Entry 8FW5 (electron microscopy, 3.08 A resolution); this record covers chains A and B of the 9 polymer chains in the assembly.

Chain A:
Protein: GATOR complex protein DEPDC5
Organism: Homo sapiens
UniProtKB: O75140 (DEPD5_HUMAN); residues 1-1603 here = UniProt positions 1-1603
Sequence (1603 residues; numbered 1 to 1603; the number before each row is that of its first residue):
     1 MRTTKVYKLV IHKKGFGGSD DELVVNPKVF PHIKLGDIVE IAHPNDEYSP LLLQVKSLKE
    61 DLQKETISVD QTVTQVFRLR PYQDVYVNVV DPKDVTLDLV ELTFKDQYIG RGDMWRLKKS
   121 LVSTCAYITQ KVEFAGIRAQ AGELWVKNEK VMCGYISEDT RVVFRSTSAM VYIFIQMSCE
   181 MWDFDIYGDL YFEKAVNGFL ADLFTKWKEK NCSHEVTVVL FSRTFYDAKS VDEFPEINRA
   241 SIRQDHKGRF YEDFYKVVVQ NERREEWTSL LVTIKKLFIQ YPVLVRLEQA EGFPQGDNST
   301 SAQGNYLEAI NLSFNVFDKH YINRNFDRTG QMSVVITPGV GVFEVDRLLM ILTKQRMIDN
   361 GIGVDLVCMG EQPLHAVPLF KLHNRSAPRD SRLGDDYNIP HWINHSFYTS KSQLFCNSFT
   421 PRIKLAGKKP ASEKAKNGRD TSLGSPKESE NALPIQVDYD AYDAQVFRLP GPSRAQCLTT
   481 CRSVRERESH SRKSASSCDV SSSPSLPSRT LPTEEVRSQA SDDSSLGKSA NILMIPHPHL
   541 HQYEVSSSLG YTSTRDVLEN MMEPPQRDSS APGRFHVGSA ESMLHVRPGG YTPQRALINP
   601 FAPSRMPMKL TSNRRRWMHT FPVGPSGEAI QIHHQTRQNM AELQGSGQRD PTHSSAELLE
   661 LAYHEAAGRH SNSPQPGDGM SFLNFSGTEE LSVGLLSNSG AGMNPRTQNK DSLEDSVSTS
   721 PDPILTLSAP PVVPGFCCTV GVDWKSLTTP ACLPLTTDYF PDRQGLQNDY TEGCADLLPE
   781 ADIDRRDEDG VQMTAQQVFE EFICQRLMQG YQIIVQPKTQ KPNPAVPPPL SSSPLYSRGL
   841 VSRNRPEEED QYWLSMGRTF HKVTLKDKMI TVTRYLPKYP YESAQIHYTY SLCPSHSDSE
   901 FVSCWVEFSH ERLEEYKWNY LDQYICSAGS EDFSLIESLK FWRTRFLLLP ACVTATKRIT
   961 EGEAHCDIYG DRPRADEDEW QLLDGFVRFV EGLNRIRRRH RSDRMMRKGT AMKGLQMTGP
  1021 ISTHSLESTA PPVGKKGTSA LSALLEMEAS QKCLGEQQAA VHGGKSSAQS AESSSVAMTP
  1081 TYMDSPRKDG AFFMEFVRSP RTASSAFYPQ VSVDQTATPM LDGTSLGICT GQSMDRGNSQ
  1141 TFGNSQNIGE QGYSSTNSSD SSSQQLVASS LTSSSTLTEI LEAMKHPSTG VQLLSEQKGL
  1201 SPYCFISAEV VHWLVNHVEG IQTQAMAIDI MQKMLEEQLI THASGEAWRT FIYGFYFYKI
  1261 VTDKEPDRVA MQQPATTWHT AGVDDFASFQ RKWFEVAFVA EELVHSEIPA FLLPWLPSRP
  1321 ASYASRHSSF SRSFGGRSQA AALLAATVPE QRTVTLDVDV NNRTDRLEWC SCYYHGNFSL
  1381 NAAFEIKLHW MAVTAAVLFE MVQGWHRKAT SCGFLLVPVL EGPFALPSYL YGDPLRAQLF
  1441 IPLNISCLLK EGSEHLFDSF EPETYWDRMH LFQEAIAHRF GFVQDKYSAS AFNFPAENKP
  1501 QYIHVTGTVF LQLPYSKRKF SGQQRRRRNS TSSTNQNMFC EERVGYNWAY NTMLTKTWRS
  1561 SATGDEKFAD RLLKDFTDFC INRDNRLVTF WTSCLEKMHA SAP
Disordered / not traced: 1-5, 386-394, 428-457, 471-627, 642-657, 675-730, 816-849, 999-1176, 1262-1285, 1319-1346, 1516-1541, 1600-1603
Construct notes: conflict Pro674 (Arg in O75140); engineered mutation Ala775 (Tyr in O75140)
Swiss-Prot annotation at these positions:
  - modified residue (Phosphoserine): Ser505, Ser1002, Ser1530
  - natural variant: Val90 (V90I: In FFEVF1), His214 (H214D: In FFEVF1; uncertain significance), Val272 (V272L: In FFEVF1), Thr337 (T337R: In DEE111), Ala452 (A452V: In FFEVF1), Arg485 (R485Q: In FFEVF1), Gln542 (Q542P: In FFEVF1; uncertain significance), Arg806 (R806C: In DEE111), Thr864 (T864M: In FFEVF1), Lys1065 (K1065R: In FFEVF1; uncertain significance), Ser1073 (S1073R: In FFEVF1), Thr1081 (T1081P: In FFEVF1; uncertain significance), 4 further natural variant entries in UniProt
  - mutagenesis: Asp185 to Asp189 (In mutant AB; abolished interaction with NPRL2 and NPRL3; when associated with 371-G--G-375), Glu371 to His375 (In mutant AB; abolished interaction with NPRL2 and NPRL3; when associated with 185-G--G-189), Lys447 (K447R: No effect on ubiquitination. Loss of interaction with KLHL22 and ubiquitination; when associated with R-710, R-1065, R-1088 and R-1574), Lys710 (K710R: No effect on ubiquitination. Loss of interaction with KLHL22 and ubiquitination; when associated with R-447, R-1065, R-1088 and R-1574), Ser1002 (S1002A: Abolished phosphorylation by PIM1; when associated with A-1530), Lys1065 (K1065R: No effect on ubiquitination. Loss of interaction with KLHL22 and ubiquitination; when associated with R-447, R-710, R-1088 and R-1574), Lys1088 (K1088R: No effect on ubiquitination. Loss of interaction with KLHL22 and ubiquitination; when associated with R-447, R-710, R-1065 and R-1574), Ser1188 (S1188A: No effect on interaction with KLHL22), Thr1189 (T1189A: No effect on interaction with KLHL22), Ser1195 (S1195A: No effect on interaction with KLHL22), Ser1201 (S1201A: No effect on interaction with KLHL22), Tyr1203 (Y1203A: No effect on interaction with KLHL22), 9 further mutagenesis entries in UniProt

Chain B:
Protein: GATOR complex protein NPRL2
Organism: Homo sapiens
UniProtKB: Q8WTW4 (NPRL2_HUMAN); numbering as in UniProt (aligned over 1-380)
Sequence (401 residues; row label = number of the first residue in the row; numbers below 1 keep their minus sign (Met-20 is residue -20)):
   -20 MGYPYDVPDY ADLNGGGGGS TMGSGCRIEC IFFSEFHPTL GPKITYQVPE DFISRELFDT
    40 VQVYIITKPE LQNKLITVTA MEKKLIGCPV CIEHKKYSRN ALLFNLGFVC DAQAKTCALE
   100 PIVKKLAGYL TTLELESSFV SMEESKQKLV PIMTILLEEL NASGRCTLPI DESNTIHLKV
   160 IEQRPDPPVA QEYDVPVFTK DKEDFFNSQW DLTTQQILPY IDGFRHIQKI SAEADVELNL
   220 VRIAIQNLLY YGVVTLVSIL QYSNVYCPTP KVQDLVDDKS LQEACLSYVT KQGHKRASLR
   280 DVFQLYCSLS PGTTVRDLIG RHPQQLQHVD ERKLIQFGLM KNLIRRLQKY PVRVTREEQS
   340 HPARLYTGCH SYDEICCKTG MSYHELDERL ENDPNIIICW K
Disordered / not traced: -20 to 5, 331-343
Construct notes: expression tag (-20 to 0)
Swiss-Prot annotation at these positions:
  - binding site (GDP): Arg78
  - site: Ser124 (Arginine finger)
  - modified residue: Arg78 (Asymmetric dimethylarginine)
  - cross-link (Glycyl lysine isopeptide (Lys-Gly)): Lys158 (interchain with G-Cter in ubiquitin), Lys357 (interchain with G-Cter in ubiquitin)
  - natural variant: Leu105 (L105P: In FFEVF2), Thr110 (T110S: In FFEVF2; uncertain significance), Pro198 (P198H: In FFEVF2; uncertain significance), Asp214 (D214H: In FFEVF2; uncertain significance)
  - mutagenesis: Pro17 to Pro21 (In RL1 mutant; abolished ability of the GATOR1 complex to inhibit mTORC1 signaling), Gly20 (G20S: Abolished GTPase activating protein activity toward RagA/RRAGA), Arg78 (R78A: Abolished GTPase activating protein activity toward RagA/RRAGA), Ser117 to Met121 (In RL2 mutant; does not affect ability of the GATOR1 complex to inhibit mTORC1 signaling), Lys158 (K158R: Decreased ubiquitination by the GATOR2 complex), Arg279 (R279A: Does not affect the GTPase activating protein activity of the GATOR1 complex), Arg295 (R295A: Does not affect the GTPase activating protein activity of the GATOR1 complex), Arg300 (R300A: Does not affect the GTPase activating protein activity of the GATOR1 complex), Arg311 (R311A: Does not affect the GTPase activating protein activity of the GATOR1 complex), Arg324 (R324A: Does not affect the GTPase activating protein activity of the GATOR1 complex), Lys328 (K328R: Does not affect ubiquitination by the GATOR2 complex), Arg343 (R343A: Does not affect the GTPase activating protein activity of the GATOR1 complex), 2 further mutagenesis entries in UniProt

How chain A and chain B interact:
Residue-residue contacts (114; chain A residue first):
  Phe184(A) with Arg144(B); His156(B); Lys158(B)
  Asp185(A) with Ile160(B)
  Ile186(A) with Tyr230(B)
  Gly188(A) with Lys104(B), hydrogen bond (backbone-side chain)
  Asp189(A) with Lys104(B)
  Leu190(A) with Lys104(B); His156(B)
  Glu193(A) with Lys104(B), salt bridge; Tyr108(B), hydrogen bond; Thr154(B); His156(B)
  Val272(A) with Glu115(B); Ser152(B)
  Lys275(A) with Glu115(B), salt bridge; Ser152(B)
  Lys276(A) with Glu151(B); Ser152(B)
  Ile279(A) with Glu151(B); Thr154(B)
  Val342(A) with Leu191(B), hydrophobic
  Pro373(A) with Asp190(B)
  Leu374(A) with Thr192(B), hydrogen bond (backbone-side chain); Leu219(B); Ile222(B), hydrophobic
  His375(A) with Thr192(B)
  Leu379(A) with Leu191(B), hydrophobic
  Gln413(A) with Leu54(B)
  Phe415(A) with Gln162(B); Arg163(B); Asp165(B); Tyr229(B)
  Cys416(A) with Asp165(B), hydrogen bond (backbone-side chain); Pro166(B)
  Ser418(A) with Asn226(B); Tyr229(B); Tyr230(B)
  Phe419(A) with Asp190(B); Asn226(B)
  Thr420(A) with Asp190(B); Thr193(B); Asn226(B); Tyr230(B), hydrogen bond (backbone-side chain)
  Pro421(A) with Trp189(B); Asp190(B)
  Arg422(A) with Arg163(B); Lys179(B); Tyr230(B)
  Ile423(A) with Phe184(B); Phe185(B), hydrophobic; Gln188(B); Trp189(B), hydrophobic
  Leu425(A) with Asp183(B); Phe184(B); Phe185(B), hydrophobic
  Tyr459(A) with Tyr241(B), hydrophobic; Arg295(B); Ile298(B)
  Tyr462(A) with Leu239(B); Tyr241(B), hydrophobic; Arg311(B), hydrogen bond
  Asp463(A) with Gln240(B); Ser242(B), hydrogen bond
  Gln465(A) with Lys208(B), hydrogen bond (backbone-side chain)
  Val466(A) with His205(B); Lys208(B); Ile238(B), hydrophobic
  Phe467(A) with His205(B); Ile238(B), hydrophobic; Cys355(B), hydrophobic; Met360(B); Ser361(B)
  Arg468(A) with Lys208(B)
  Leu469(A) with Lys208(B)
  Pro470(A) with Gln207(B); Lys208(B); Ala211(B)
  Ala629(A) with Arg368(B)
  Ile630(A) with Tyr345(B); Arg368(B); Leu369(B), hydrophobic; Asp372(B)
  His633(A) with Tyr345(B), hydrogen bond; Thr358(B); Met360(B); Leu365(B)
  His634(A) with Leu344(B); Tyr345(B)
  Arg637(A) with Lys357(B); Thr358(B)
  Gln638(A) with Leu344(B)
  Leu659(A) with Gln207(B); Leu217(B), hydrophobic
  Glu660(A) with Ala211(B)
  Tyr663(A) with Gln207(B), hydrogen bond; Cys355(B), hydrogen bond (side chain-backbone); Cys356(B), hydrogen bond (side chain-backbone); Lys357(B); Thr358(B); Gly359(B)
  Ala666(A) with Thr358(B)
  His670(A) with Met360(B); Arg368(B), hydrogen bond
  Pro731(A) with Val168(B); Arg221(B); Gln225(B)
  Val732(A) with Asn218(B), hydrogen bond (backbone-side chain)
  Pro734(A) with Glu216(B); Asn218(B); Leu219(B), hydrophobic
  Phe736(A) with Glu216(B); Leu219(B), hydrophobic
  Cys737(A) with Leu219(B), hydrophobic
Other interface residues (no listed pair), chain A (59 interface residues in all): Lys381, Tyr397, Asn417, Lys424, Ala426, Asp460, Ala662, Val733
Other interface residues (no listed pair), chain B (73 interface residues in all): Glu99, Asn153, Leu157, Glu182, Phe203, Ser210, Ala223, Glu310, Ile354, Tyr362, His363, Pro373

Overview:
59 residues of chain A and 73 residues of chain B are in contact, with 14 hydrogen bonds and 2 salt bridges.
Polar pairs include Glu193(A)-Lys104(B), Lys275(A)-Glu115(B) and Gly188(A)-Lys104(B).
Chain A is GATOR complex protein DEPDC5 and chain B is GATOR complex protein NPRL2, both from Homo sapiens;
the structure, Chimeric HsGATOR1-SpGtr-SpLam complex, was determined by electron microscopy.
